7S9W - chains A and C of the 3 polymer chains in the assembly; structure by electron microscopy, 3.40 A resolution.

# Chain A
Molecule: DrmA
Amino-acid sequence (1325 residues; numbered 1 to 1325; the number before each row is that of its first residue):
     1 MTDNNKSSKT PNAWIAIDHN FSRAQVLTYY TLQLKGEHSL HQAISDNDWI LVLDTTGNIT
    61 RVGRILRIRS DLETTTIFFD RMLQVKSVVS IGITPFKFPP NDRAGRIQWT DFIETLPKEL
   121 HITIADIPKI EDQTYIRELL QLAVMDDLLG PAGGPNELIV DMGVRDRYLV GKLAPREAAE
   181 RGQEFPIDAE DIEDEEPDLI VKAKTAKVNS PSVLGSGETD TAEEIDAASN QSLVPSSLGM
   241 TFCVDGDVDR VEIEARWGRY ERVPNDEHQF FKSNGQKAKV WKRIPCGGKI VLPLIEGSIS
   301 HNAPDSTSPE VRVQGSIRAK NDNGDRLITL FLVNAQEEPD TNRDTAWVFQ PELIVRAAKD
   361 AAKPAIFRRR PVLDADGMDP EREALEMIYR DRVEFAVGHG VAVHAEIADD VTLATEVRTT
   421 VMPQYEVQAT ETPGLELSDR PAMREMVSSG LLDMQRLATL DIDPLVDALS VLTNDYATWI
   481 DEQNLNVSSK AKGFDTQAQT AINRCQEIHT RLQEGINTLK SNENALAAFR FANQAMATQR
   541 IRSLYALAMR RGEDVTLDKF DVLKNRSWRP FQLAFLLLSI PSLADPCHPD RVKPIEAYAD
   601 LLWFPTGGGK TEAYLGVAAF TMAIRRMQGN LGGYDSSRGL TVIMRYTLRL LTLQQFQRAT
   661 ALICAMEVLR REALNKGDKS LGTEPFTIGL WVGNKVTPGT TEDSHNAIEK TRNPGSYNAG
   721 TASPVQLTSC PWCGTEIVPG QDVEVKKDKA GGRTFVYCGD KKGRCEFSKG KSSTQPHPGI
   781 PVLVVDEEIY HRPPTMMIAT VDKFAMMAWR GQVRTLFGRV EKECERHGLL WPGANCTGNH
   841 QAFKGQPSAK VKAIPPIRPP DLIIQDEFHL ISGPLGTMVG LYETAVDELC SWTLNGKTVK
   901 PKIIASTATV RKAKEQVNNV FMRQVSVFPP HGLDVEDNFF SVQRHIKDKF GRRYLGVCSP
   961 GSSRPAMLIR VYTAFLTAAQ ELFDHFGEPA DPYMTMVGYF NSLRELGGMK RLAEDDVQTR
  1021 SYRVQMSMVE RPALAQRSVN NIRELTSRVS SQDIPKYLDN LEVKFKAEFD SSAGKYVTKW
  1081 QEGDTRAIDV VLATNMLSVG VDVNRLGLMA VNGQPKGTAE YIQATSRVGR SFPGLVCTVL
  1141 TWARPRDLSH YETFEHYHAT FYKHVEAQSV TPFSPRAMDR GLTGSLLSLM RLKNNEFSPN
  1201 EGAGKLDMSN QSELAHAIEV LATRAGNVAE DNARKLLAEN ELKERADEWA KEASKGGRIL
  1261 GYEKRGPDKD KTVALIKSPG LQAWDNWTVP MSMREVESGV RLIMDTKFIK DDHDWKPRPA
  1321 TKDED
Not modelled in the structure: 1-12, 177-234, 714-722, 1318-1325
Ligand contacts: ADP (adenosine-5'-diphosphate): Arg540, Ser567, Trp568, Arg569, Gln572, Thr606, Gly607, Gly608, Gly609, Lys610, Thr611, Glu612, Arg658
Reported in the primary citation:
  - binding site for the 7-nt DNA strand (chain C): Lys803, Arg810, Arg1294, Val1296
  - specificity-determining residues: Val1296 (proposed by the authors, not directly observed)
  - conformationally variable residues: Val1296

# Chain C
Molecule: 7-nt DNA strand
Sequence (7 nucleotides; each row starts with the number of its first residue):
     1 TTTTTTT

# Chain A / chain C interface
Residue-residue contacts (26; chain A residue first):
  Leu648(A) - DT5(C)  sugar contact
  Arg649(A) - DT4(C)  salt bridge to the phosphate
  Arg649(A) - DT5(C)  salt bridge to the phosphate
  Gly693(A) - DT3(C)  phosphate contact
  Gly693(A) - DT4(C)  phosphate contact
  Asn694(A) - DT2(C)  phosphate contact
  Asn694(A) - DT3(C)  hydrogen bond to the phosphate
  Thr800(A) - DT4(C)  phosphate contact
  Asp802(A) - DT4(C)  base contact
  Lys803(A) - DT3(C)  sugar contact
  Met806(A) - DT3(C)  phosphate contact
  Arg810(A) - DT2(C)  salt bridge to the phosphate
  Arg810(A) - DT3(C)  salt bridge to the phosphate
  Asn1001(A) - DT7(C)  phosphate contact
  Ser1002(A) - DT7(C)  hydrogen bond to the phosphate
  Leu1003(A) - DT7(C)  hydrogen bond to the phosphate
  Asn1095(A) - DT6(C)  hydrogen bond to the phosphate
  Met1096(A) - DT6(C)  phosphate contact
  Met1291(A) - DT2(C)  sugar contact
  Met1291(A) - DT3(C)  base contact
  Ser1292(A) - DT4(C)  base contact
  Arg1294(A) - DT4(C)  sugar contact
  Arg1294(A) - DT5(C)  hydrogen bond to the base
  Glu1295(A) - DT5(C)  base contact
  Val1296(A) - DT4(C)  base contact
  Val1296(A) - DT5(C)  base contact
Also at the interface, not in a pair above, chain A (24 interface residues in all): Thr647, Lys695, Arg1004, Thr1094, Lys1116

# Overview
24 residues of chain A and 6 residues of chain C are in contact; the contacts include 5 hydrogen bonds and 4
salt bridges. Polar pairs include Arg1294(A)-DT5(C), Asn694(A)-DT3(C) and Ser1002(A)-DT7(C). From the paper: a
binding site for the 7-nt DNA strand (chain C) at Lys803(A), Arg810(A) and Arg1294(A) among others; the
specificity determinant Val1296(A).
Chain A is DrmA and chain C is a 7-nt DNA strand; the structure, Structure of DrmAB:ADP:DNA complex, was
determined by electron microscopy together with 7S9V from the same study.
